PDB entry 9JR2 | electron microscopy, 2.80 A resolution | chains P and R of the 6 polymer chains in the assembly

[Chain P]
Name: Parathyroid hormone
Reference sequence: P01270 (PTHY_HUMAN); residues 1-34 here correspond to UniProt positions 32-65 (UniProt number = residue number + 31)
Chain sequence (35 residues; row label = number of the first residue in the row):
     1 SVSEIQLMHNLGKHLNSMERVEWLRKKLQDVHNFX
Modified positions: NH2 (amino group) at position 35
Sequence notes: amidation (35)

[Chain R]
Name: Parathyroid hormone/parathyroid hormone-related peptide receptor
Source organism: Homo sapiens
Reference sequence: Q03431 (PTH1R_HUMAN); numbering as in UniProt (aligned over 27-593)
Chain sequence (567 residues; numbered 27 to 593; the number before each row is that of its first residue):
    27 DADDVMTKEEQIFLLHRAQAQCEKRLKEVLQRPASIMESDKGWTSASTSG
    77 KPRKDKASGKLYPESEEDKEAPTGSRYRGRPCLPEWDHILCWPLGAPGEV
   127 VAVPCPDYIYDFNHKGHAYRRCDRNGSWELVPGHNRTWANYSECVKFLTN
   177 ETREREVFDRLGMIYTVGYSVSLASLTVAVLILAYFRRLHCTRNYIHMHL
   227 FLSFMLRAVSIFVKDAVLYSGATLDEAERLTEEELRAIAQAPPPPATAAA
   277 GYAGCRVAVTFFLYFLATNYYWILVEGLYLHSLIFMAFFSEKKYLWGFTV
   327 FGWGLPAVFVAVWVSVRATLANTGCWDLSSGNKKWIIQVPILASIVLNFI
   377 LFINIVRVLATKLRETNAGRCDTRQQYRKLLKSTLVLMPLFGVHYIVFMA
   427 TPYTEVSGTLWQVQMHYEMLFNSFQGFFVAIIYCFCNGEVQAEIKKSWSR
   477 WTLALDFKRKARSGSSSYSYGPMVSHTSVTNVGPRVGLGLPLSPRLLPTA
   527 TTNGHPQLPGHAKPGTPALETLETTPPAMAAPKDDGFLNGSCSGLDEEAS
   577 GPERPPALLQEEWETVM
Unresolved in the structure: 27-31, 55-107, 121-125, 149-153, 247-277, 393-398, 484-593
Cystine bridges: Cys48-Cys117, Cys108-Cys148, Cys131-Cys170, Cys281-Cys351
What the authors report for this chain:
  - contacts within the chain: Glu177-Arg179
  - mutagenesis - T175A/N176A/E177A, H223A, F314A, F315A, E317A: decreased signaling in response to Gq
  - mutagenesis - H223A: decreased signaling in response to Gs
  - mutagenesis - F314A, F315A: unchanged signaling in response to Gs
  - mutagenesis - T175A/N176A/E177A: decreased binding to PTHrP
  - mutagenesis - T175A/N176A/E177A: increased signaling in response to Gs
  - mutagenesis - N176A: unchanged binding to PTH

[Interface between chain P and chain R]
Pairs across the interface - 85 pairs, chain P then chain R:
  Ser1(P) - Gln364(R)
  Ser1(P) - Leu368(R)
  Ser1(P) - Phe424(R)
  Ser1(P) - Met425(R)  hydrogen bond (backbone-backbone)
  Ser1(P) - Thr427(R)  hydrogen bond (side chain-backbone)
  Ser1(P) - Gln440(R)
  Val2(P) - Leu292(R)  hydrophobic
  Val2(P) - Gln364(R)  hydrogen bond (backbone-side chain)
  Val2(P) - Ile367(R)  hydrophobic
  Val2(P) - Leu368(R)  hydrophobic
  Ser3(P) - Gln440(R)
  Ser3(P) - Glu444(R)  hydrogen bond
  Ser3(P) - Met445(R)
  Glu4(P) - Tyr195(R)  hydrogen bond
  Glu4(P) - Arg233(R)
  Glu4(P) - Ile237(R)
  Glu4(P) - Phe288(R)
  Glu4(P) - Met445(R)
  Ile5(P) - Leu289(R)  hydrophobic
  Ile5(P) - Ile363(R)  hydrophobic
  Ile5(P) - Gln364(R)
  Gln6(P) - Tyr429(R)
  Gln6(P) - Thr430(R)
  Gln6(P) - Trp437(R)
  Gln6(P) - Gln440(R)
  Gln6(P) - Met441(R)
  Leu7(P) - Phe184(R)  hydrophobic
  Leu7(P) - Leu187(R)  hydrophobic
  Leu7(P) - Tyr191(R)  hydrophobic
  Leu7(P) - Met441(R)  hydrophobic
  Met8(P) - Lys240(R)
  Met8(P) - Leu244(R)  hydrophobic
  Met8(P) - Tyr245(R)  hydrogen bond (backbone-side chain)
  Met8(P) - Phe288(R)  hydrophobic
  Met8(P) - Asp353(R)
  His9(P) - Asp353(R)
  His9(P) - Ser355(R)
  His9(P) - Lys360(R)
  His9(P) - Tyr429(R)  hydrogen bond
  Asn10(P) - Phe184(R)
  Asn10(P) - Trp437(R)  hydrogen bond
  Leu11(P) - Phe184(R)  hydrophobic
  Leu11(P) - Tyr245(R)  hydrophobic
  Gly12(P) - Leu354(R)
  Lys13(P) - Leu354(R)
  His14(P) - Glu180(R)  salt bridge
  His14(P) - Arg181(R)
  His14(P) - Phe184(R)
  Leu15(P) - Arg181(R)
  Asn16(P) - Met32(R)
  Asn16(P) - Thr33(R)
  Glu19(P) - Lys34(R)
  Arg20(P) - Met32(R)  hydrogen bond (side chain-backbone)
  Arg20(P) - Gln37(R)
  Arg20(P) - Tyr136(R)
  Arg20(P) - Asp137(R)  salt bridge
  Val21(P) - Asp137(R)
  Trp23(P) - Lys34(R)
  Trp23(P) - Gln37(R)
  Trp23(P) - Ile38(R)
  Trp23(P) - Leu41(R)  hydrophobic
  Leu24(P) - Ile135(R)  hydrophobic
  Leu24(P) - Asp137(R)
  Leu24(P) - Phe138(R)  hydrophobic
  Arg25(P) - Leu174(R)
  Lys27(P) - Leu41(R)
  Lys27(P) - His114(R)
  Lys27(P) - Ile115(R)
  Leu28(P) - Phe138(R)  hydrophobic
  Leu28(P) - Tyr167(R)  hydrophobic
  Leu28(P) - Val171(R)  hydrophobic
  Val31(P) - Asp113(R)
  Val31(P) - Ile115(R)  hydrophobic
  Val31(P) - Tyr167(R)  hydrophobic
  His32(P) - Arg162(R)
  Asn33(P) - Arg162(R)
  Phe34(P) - Glu111(R)
  Phe34(P) - Trp112(R)
  Phe34(P) - Asp113(R)
  Phe34(P) - His114(R)
  Phe34(P) - Arg146(R)
  Phe34(P) - Arg162(R)
  Phe34(P) - Thr163(R)  hydrogen bond (backbone-backbone)
  NH2_35(P) - Arg162(R)
  NH2_35(P) - Thr163(R)  hydrogen bond (backbone-backbone)
Other interface residues (no listed pair), chain P (30 interface residues in all): Asp30
Other interface residues (no listed pair), chain R (61 interface residues in all): Asn176, Val285, Tyr296, Trp361, Ala426, Pro428, Val432, Asn448
From the paper, about this interface:
  - interface residues, chain P: Trp23(P), Leu24(P), Leu28(P), Val31(P)

[Summary]
Chain P and chain R form an interface of 30 and 61 residues respectively, with 11 hydrogen bonds and 2 salt
bridges. Among the polar pairs are His14(P)-Glu180(R), Arg20(P)-Asp137(R) and Ser1(P)-Thr427(R). The paper
reports that T175A/N176A/E177A, H223A and F314A of chain R, among others, reduce signaling in response to Gq;
interface residues Trp23(P), Leu24(P) and Leu28(P) among others; 6 substitutions were tested in all.
Here chain P is Parathyroid hormone and chain R is Parathyroid hormone/parathyroid hormone-related peptide
receptor (Homo sapiens). Entry 9JR2 (Cryo-EM structure of PTH-PTH1R-Gq (upright state)) was determined by
electron microscopy together with 9JR3 from the same study.
